Entry 5FJA (electron microscopy, 4.65 A resolution (low resolution: residue-level contacts below are approximate; hydrogen-bond / salt-bridge calls are withheld)); this record covers chains A and B of the 17 polymer chains in the assembly.

Chain A:
Name: DNA-directed RNA polymerase III subunit RPC1
Source organism: Saccharomyces cerevisiae
Notes: EC 2.7.7.6
UniProt: P04051 (RPC1_YEAST); numbering as in UniProt (aligned over 1-1460)
Chain sequence (1460 residues; each row starts with the number of its first residue):
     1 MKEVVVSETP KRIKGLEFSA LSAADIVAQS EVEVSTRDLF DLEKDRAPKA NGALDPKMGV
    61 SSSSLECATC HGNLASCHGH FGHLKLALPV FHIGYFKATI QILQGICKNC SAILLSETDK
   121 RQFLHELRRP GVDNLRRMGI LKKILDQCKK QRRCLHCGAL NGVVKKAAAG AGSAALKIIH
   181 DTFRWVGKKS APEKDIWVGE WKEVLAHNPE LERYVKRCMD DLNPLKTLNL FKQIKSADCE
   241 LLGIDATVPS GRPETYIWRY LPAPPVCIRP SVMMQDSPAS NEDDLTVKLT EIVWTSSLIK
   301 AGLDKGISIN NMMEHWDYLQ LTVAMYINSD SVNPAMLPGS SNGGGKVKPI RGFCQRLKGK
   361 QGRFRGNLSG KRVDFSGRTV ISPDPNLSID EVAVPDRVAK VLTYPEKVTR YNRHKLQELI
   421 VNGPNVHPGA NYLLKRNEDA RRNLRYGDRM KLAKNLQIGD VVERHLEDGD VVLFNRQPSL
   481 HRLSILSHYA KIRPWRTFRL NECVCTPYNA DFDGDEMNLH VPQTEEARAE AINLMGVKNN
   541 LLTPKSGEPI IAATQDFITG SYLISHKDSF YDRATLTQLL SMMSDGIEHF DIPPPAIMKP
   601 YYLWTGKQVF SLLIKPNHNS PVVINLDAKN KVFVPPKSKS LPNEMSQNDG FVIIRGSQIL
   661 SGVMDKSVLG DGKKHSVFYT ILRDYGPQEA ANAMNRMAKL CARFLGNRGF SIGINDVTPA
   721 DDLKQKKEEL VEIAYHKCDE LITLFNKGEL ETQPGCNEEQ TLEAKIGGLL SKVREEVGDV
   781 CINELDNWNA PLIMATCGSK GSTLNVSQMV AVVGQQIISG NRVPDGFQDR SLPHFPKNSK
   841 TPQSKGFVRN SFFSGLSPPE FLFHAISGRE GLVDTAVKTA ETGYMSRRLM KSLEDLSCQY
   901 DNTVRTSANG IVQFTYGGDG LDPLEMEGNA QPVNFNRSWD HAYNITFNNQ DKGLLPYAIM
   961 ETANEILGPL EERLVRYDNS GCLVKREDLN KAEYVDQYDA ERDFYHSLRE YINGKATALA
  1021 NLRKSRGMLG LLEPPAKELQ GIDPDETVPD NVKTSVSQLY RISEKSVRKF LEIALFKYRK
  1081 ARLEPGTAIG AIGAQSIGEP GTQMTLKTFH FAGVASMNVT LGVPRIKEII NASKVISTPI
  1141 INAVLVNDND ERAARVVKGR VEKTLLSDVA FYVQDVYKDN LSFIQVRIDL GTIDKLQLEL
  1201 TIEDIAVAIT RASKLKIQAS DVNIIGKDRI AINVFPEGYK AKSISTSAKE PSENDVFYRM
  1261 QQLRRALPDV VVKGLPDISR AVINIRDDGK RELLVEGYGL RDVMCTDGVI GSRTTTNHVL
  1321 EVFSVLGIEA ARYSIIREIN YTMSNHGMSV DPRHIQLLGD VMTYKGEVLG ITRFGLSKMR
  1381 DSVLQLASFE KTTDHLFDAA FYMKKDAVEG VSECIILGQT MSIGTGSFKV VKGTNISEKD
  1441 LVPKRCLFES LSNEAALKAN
Not modelled in the structure: 1, 169-174, 329-347, 1101-1116, 1237-1251
Curated features (UniProtKB/Swiss-Prot):
  - region: Pro-858 to Glu-870 (Bridging helix)
  - binding site (Zn(2+)): Cys-67, Cys-70, Cys-77, His-80, Cys-107, Cys-110, Cys-154
  - binding site (Mg(2+)): Asp-511, Asp-513, Asp-515
  - mutagenesis: Thr-506 (T506I: Temperature-sensitive), Asn-509 (N509Y: Temperature-sensitive), Asn-518 (N518Q: Temperature-sensitive)
Bound ions: Zn2+ site 1: Cys-67, Cys-70, Cys-77, His-80; Zn2+ site 2: Cys-107, Asn-109, Cys-110, Cys-154, Cys-157

Chain B:
Name: DNA-directed RNA polymerase III subunit RPC2
Source organism: Saccharomyces cerevisiae
Notes: EC 2.7.7.6
UniProt: P22276 (RPC2_YEAST); numbering as in UniProt (aligned over 1-1149)
Chain sequence (1149 residues; numbered 1 to 1149; the number before each row is that of its first residue):
     1 MVAATKRRKT HIHKHVKDEA FDDLLKPVYK GKKLTDEINT AQDKWHLLPA FLKVKGLVKQ
    61 HLDSFNYFVD TDLKKIIKAN QLILSDVDPE FYLKYVDIRV GKKSSSSTKD YLTPPHECRL
   121 RDMTYSAPIY VDIEYTRGRN IIMHKDVEIG RMPIMLRSNK CILYDADESK MAKLNECPLD
   181 PGGYFIVNGT EKVILVQEQL SKNRIIVEAD EKKGIVQASV TSSTHERKSK TYVITKNGKI
   241 YLKHNSIAEE IPIAIVLKAC GILSDLEIMQ LVCGNDSSYQ DIFAVNLEES SKLDIYTQQQ
   301 ALEYIGAKVK TMRRQKLTIL QEGIEAIATT VIAHLTVEAL DFREKALYIA MMTRRVVMAM
   361 YNPKMIDDRD YVGNKRLELA GQLISLLFED LFKKFNNDFK LSIDKVLKKP NRAMEYDALL
   421 SINVHSNNIT SGLNRAISTG NWSLKRFKME RAGVTHVLSR LSYISALGMM TRISSQFEKS
   481 RKVSGPRALQ PSQFGMLCTA DTPEGEACGL VKNLALMTHI TTDDEEEPIK KLCYVLGVED
   541 ITLIDSASLH LNYGVYLNGT LIGSIRFPTK FVTQFRHLRR TGKVSEFISI YSNSHQMAVH
   601 IATDGGRICR PLIIVSDGQS RVKDIHLRKL LDGELDFDDF LKLGLVEYLD VNEENDSYIA
   661 LYEKDIVPSM THLEIEPFTI LGAVAGLIPY PHHNQSPRNT YQCAMGKQAI GAIAYNQFKR
   721 IDTLLYLMTY PQQPMVKTKT IELIDYDKLP AGQNATVAVM SYSGYDIEDA LVLNKSSIDR
   781 GFGRCETRRK TTTVLKRYAN HTQDIIGGMR VDENGDPIWQ HQSLGPDGLG EVGMKVQSGQ
   841 IYINKSVPTN SADAPNPNNV NVQTQYREAP VIYRGPEPSH IDQVMMSVSD NDQALIKVLL
   901 RQNRRPELGD KFSSRHGQKG VCGIIVKQED MPFNDQGIVP DIIMNPHGFP SRMTVGKMIE
   961 LISGKAGVLN GTLEYGTCFG GSKLEDMSKI LVDQGFNYSG KDMLYSGITG ECLQAYIFFG
  1021 PIYYQKLKHM VLDKMHARAR GPRAVLTRQP TEGRSRDGGL RLGEMERDCV IAYGASQLLL
  1081 ERLMISSDAF EVDVCDKCGL MGYSGWCTTC KSAENIIKMT IPYAAKLLFQ ELLSMNIAPR
  1141 LRLEDIFQQ
Not modelled in the structure: 1-35
Curated features (UniProtKB/Swiss-Prot):
  - zinc finger: Cys-1095 to Cys-1110 (C4-type)
  - binding site (Zn(2+)): Cys-1095, Cys-1098, Cys-1107, Cys-1110
Bound ions: Zn2+: Cys-1098, Cys-1107, Cys-1110

How chain A and chain B interact:
Residue-residue contacts (273; chain A residue first):
  Pro-10(A) with Glu-1144(B); Asp-1145(B); Ile-1146(B); Phe-1147(B)
  Lys-11(A) with Ile-1117(B); Met-1119(B); Glu-1144(B); Asp-1145(B)
  Arg-12(A) with Leu-1143(B); Glu-1144(B); Ile-1146(B)
  Ile-13(A) with Leu-1143(B)
  Lys-14(A) with Arg-1142(B); Glu-1144(B)
  Leu-16(A) with Arg-1140(B); Leu-1141(B)
  Glu-17(A) with Ala-1138(B); Arg-1140(B); Arg-1142(B)
  Phe-18(A) with Ile-1137(B); Ala-1138(B)
  Ser-19(A) with Ile-1137(B); Ala-1138(B)
  Ala-20(A) with Asn-1136(B)
  Leu-21(A) with Arg-1140(B)
  Asp-25(A) with Thr-1109(B)
  Ala-28(A) with Thr-1108(B); Thr-1109(B)
  Gln-29(A) with Leu-1100(B); Thr-1108(B); Thr-1109(B)
  Glu-31(A) with Tyr-1103(B); Thr-1108(B)
  His-78(A) with Phe-1090(B)
  His-80(A) with Tyr-1103(B)
  His-92(A) with Asn-1136(B)
  Tyr-95(A) with Asn-1136(B); Ile-1137(B)
  Cys-267(A) with Tyr-1123(B)
  Ile-268(A) with Leu-1046(B); Gln-1130(B)
  Arg-269(A) with Leu-1046(B)
  Pro-278(A) with Ala-852(B)
  Phe-353(A) with Glu-1131(B); Ser-1134(B); Met-1135(B)
  Arg-356(A) with Leu-1046(B); Glu-1131(B)
  Leu-357(A) with Glu-1131(B); Leu-1132(B); Met-1135(B)
  Lys-360(A) with Thr-1047(B)
  Leu-368(A) with Glu-1064(B)
  Ser-369(A) with Arg-1061(B)
  Gly-370(A) with Arg-1061(B)
  Lys-371(A) with Gln-1049(B); Glu-1052(B)
  Arg-372(A) with Gln-1049(B); Ser-1087(B); Asp-1088(B); Ala-1124(B)
  Val-373(A) with Gly-1059(B); Leu-1060(B); Arg-1061(B); Leu-1062(B)
  Asp-374(A) with Arg-1038(B); Ala-1039(B); Pro-1050(B); Arg-1082(B); Ser-1086(B)
  Phe-375(A) with Arg-1038(B); Ala-1039(B); Arg-1040(B)
  Ser-376(A) with Ala-1037(B); Arg-1038(B); Gly-1059(B); Leu-1060(B)
  Gly-377(A) with His-1036(B); Ala-1037(B); Leu-1060(B)
  Arg-378(A) with Met-1035(B); His-1036(B)
  Val-380(A) with Val-1031(B); Lys-1034(B)
  Pro-383(A) with Tyr-765(B); Asp-766(B); Ala-770(B)
  Asp-384(A) with Tyr-765(B)
  Pro-385(A) with Gly-764(B); Tyr-765(B)
  Asn-386(A) with Tyr-765(B)
  Arg-397(A) with Glu-907(B)
  Val-398(A) with Met-1035(B)
  Val-401(A) with Ala-1037(B); Ala-1039(B)
  Tyr-432(A) with Arg-1040(B)
  Arg-441(A) with Arg-1040(B)
  Glu-463(A) with Arg-1040(B)
  Ser-479(A) with Met-1065(B); Glu-1066(B)
  Leu-480(A) with Met-1065(B)
  His-481(A) with Cys-1069(B)
  Arg-482(A) with Cys-1069(B); Ala-1072(B); Tyr-1073(B)
  Ile-485(A) with Glu-1066(B); Cys-1069(B); Tyr-1073(B)
  Leu-486(A) with Tyr-1073(B)
  Trp-495(A) with Glu-907(B); Leu-908(B)
  Arg-496(A) with Glu-907(B); Val-1031(B); Leu-1032(B); Met-1035(B)
  Arg-499(A) with Leu-908(B)
  Glu-502(A) with Gly-764(B); Tyr-765(B); Ile-767(B)
  Ala-510(A) with Glu-768(B)
  Asp-511(A) with Glu-768(B); Asp-769(B)
  Phe-512(A) with Glu-768(B)
  Asp-513(A) with Asp-769(B); Lys-911(B); Lys-919(B); Gly-920(B); Val-921(B)
  Gly-514(A) with Val-921(B)
  Glu-516(A) with Lys-1034(B)
  Asn-518(A) with Leu-1060(B)
  Leu-519(A) with Leu-1060(B)
  His-520(A) with Leu-1060(B); Leu-1062(B)
  Val-521(A) with Arg-1082(B)
  Pro-522(A) with Glu-1081(B); Arg-1082(B)
  Gln-523(A) with Glu-1081(B)
  Glu-526(A) with Gln-1077(B)
  Ala-527(A) with Gln-1077(B); Leu-1078(B)
  Glu-530(A) with Ala-1075(B)
  Leu-534(A) with Tyr-1073(B)
  Met-535(A) with Tyr-1073(B)
  Asn-540(A) with Tyr-1073(B)
  Gln-555(A) with Ile-767(B); Glu-768(B)
  Asp-556(A) with Ser-761(B); Ile-767(B); Asn-945(B); His-947(B)
  Thr-559(A) with His-947(B)
  Ala-702(A) with Ser-763(B)
  Leu-705(A) with Ser-761(B)
  Gly-706(A) with Ser-761(B); Tyr-762(B)
  Asn-707(A) with Ser-1006(B); Ile-1008(B); Thr-1009(B); Leu-1013(B)
  Arg-708(A) with Leu-1013(B); Gln-1014(B)
  Phe-710(A) with Val-759(B); Met-760(B); Ser-761(B)
  Ser-711(A) with Val-759(B); Tyr-1016(B); Ile-1017(B); Phe-1018(B)
  Ile-712(A) with Pro-946(B); Phe-949(B); Phe-1018(B)
  Gly-713(A) with Met-958(B)
  Ile-714(A) with Met-958(B); Ile-959(B); Ile-962(B)
  Asn-715(A) with Tyr-998(B)
  Val-717(A) with Met-958(B)
  Met-794(A) with Pro-946(B); His-947(B); Pro-950(B)
  Ser-799(A) with His-947(B)
  Lys-800(A) with His-947(B); Ser-951(B)
  Gly-801(A) with Ser-951(B)
  Asn-805(A) with Pro-950(B); Ser-951(B); Met-953(B)
  Gln-808(A) with Met-953(B)
  Met-809(A) with Phe-949(B); Pro-950(B); Met-953(B)
  Phe-827(A) with Ser-492(B); Glu-654(B); Asn-655(B)
  Gln-828(A) with Asn-655(B)
  Arg-830(A) with Asn-655(B); Ser-657(B); Tyr-658(B)
  Ser-831(A) with Pro-491(B)
  Leu-832(A) with Pro-491(B)
  Pro-833(A) with Glu-654(B); Tyr-658(B); Ile-659(B)
  His-834(A) with Phe-494(B); Tyr-658(B); Ile-659(B); Leu-661(B); Glu-674(B)
  Phe-835(A) with Tyr-658(B)
  Pro-836(A) with Tyr-658(B)
  Phe-852(A) with His-693(B); Asn-694(B); Met-953(B); Val-955(B)
  Phe-853(A) with His-693(B)
  Gly-855(A) with His-692(B)
  Leu-856(A) with His-692(B); Phe-979(B)
  Pro-858(A) with Tyr-662(B); Phe-979(B)
  Pro-859(A) with Leu-661(B)
  Phe-861(A) with Thr-499(B); Leu-681(B)
  Leu-862(A) with Leu-489(B); Pro-491(B); Phe-494(B); Thr-499(B)
  His-864(A) with Gln-695(B); Ser-696(B)
  Ala-865(A) with Ser-696(B)
  Ile-866(A) with Leu-489(B)
  Gly-868(A) with Ser-696(B)
  Arg-869(A) with Leu-489(B); Thr-502(B)
  Leu-872(A) with Glu-504(B); Cys-508(B)
  Val-873(A) with Arg-487(B); Cys-508(B)
  Arg-887(A) with Glu-1064(B)
  Met-890(A) with Glu-1064(B); Asp-1068(B)
  Lys-891(A) with Glu-1064(B)
  Ala-1088(A) with Ile-1071(B); Ala-1072(B)
  Ala-1091(A) with Asp-1068(B); Ile-1071(B)
  Gln-1095(A) with Asp-1068(B)
  Phe-1257(A) with Glu-288(B)
  Tyr-1258(A) with Glu-288(B); Lys-292(B)
  Arg-1265(A) with Asp-281(B); Val-285(B)
  Leu-1396(A) with Leu-1132(B); Ile-1137(B)
  Phe-1397(A) with Met-1135(B)
  Ala-1400(A) with Ile-1137(B)
  Val-1411(A) with Ile-1071(B)
  Ile-1415(A) with Arg-1067(B)
  Ile-1416(A) with Pro-1122(B)
  Leu-1417(A) with Ile-1121(B); Pro-1122(B)
  Gly-1418(A) with Pro-1122(B)
  Gln-1419(A) with Leu-1080(B)
  Thr-1420(A) with Leu-1080(B)
  Met-1421(A) with Ile-1071(B); Ser-1076(B); Leu-1079(B)
  Gly-1424(A) with Gly-1074(B)
  Thr-1425(A) with Gly-1074(B); Ala-1075(B); Ser-1076(B)
  Gly-1426(A) with Ser-1076(B)
Interface residues without a listed pair, chain A (174 interface residues in all): Thr-9, Gly-15, Ala-24, Leu-74, Gly-79, Thr-255, Trp-258, Pro-262, Pro-270, Thr-379, Leu-402, Leu-473, Asn-475, Gln-477, Leu-483, Ser-484, Cys-505, Thr-524, Phe-557, Gly-709, Pro-824, Gly-826, Ser-857, Ala-876, Ser-886, Ile-1092, Gln-1261, Lys-1405
Interface residues without a listed pair, chain B (162 interface residues in all): Ala-284, Tyr-371, Ala-488, Gln-490, Asp-501, Gly-509, His-595, Asp-656, Ala-660, Ile-680, Pro-691, Pro-697, Thr-700, Tyr-701, Asp-853, Gly-909, Arg-952, Leu-984, Ser-999, Lys-1001, Ala-1015, Arg-1048, Val-1070, Glu-1091, Ala-1125, Leu-1127, Phe-1129, Leu-1133, Pro-1139

Summary:
The interface between chain A and chain B involves 174 residues on one side and 162 on the other. Curated
annotation (UniProt) lists 7 Zn2+-binding residues, 3 Mg2+-binding residues and 3 mutagenesis sites on chain
A; 4 Zn2+-binding residues on chain B.
Chain A is DNA-directed RNA polymerase III subunit RPC1 and chain B is DNA-directed RNA polymerase III subunit
RPC2, both from Saccharomyces cerevisiae; the structure, Cryo-EM structure of yeast RNA polymerase III at 4.7
A, was determined by electron microscopy together with 5FJ8 and 5FJ9 from the same study.
